Entry 7QCN (electron microscopy, 3.40 A resolution); this record covers chains A and B.

# Chain A (and B)
Molecule: Mucin-2
Organism: Homo sapiens
Notes: chain B of this document is another copy of the same molecule, construct and numbering; everything in this record applies to it too
UniProtKB: Q02817 (MUC2_HUMAN); residues 4360-4802 here correspond to UniProt positions 4409-4851 (UniProt number = residue number + 49)
Amino-acid sequence (407 residues; numbered 4360 to 4802; 36 numbers in that range are skipped by the numbering (no residue carries them; nothing is unmodelled there); the number before each row is that of its first residue):
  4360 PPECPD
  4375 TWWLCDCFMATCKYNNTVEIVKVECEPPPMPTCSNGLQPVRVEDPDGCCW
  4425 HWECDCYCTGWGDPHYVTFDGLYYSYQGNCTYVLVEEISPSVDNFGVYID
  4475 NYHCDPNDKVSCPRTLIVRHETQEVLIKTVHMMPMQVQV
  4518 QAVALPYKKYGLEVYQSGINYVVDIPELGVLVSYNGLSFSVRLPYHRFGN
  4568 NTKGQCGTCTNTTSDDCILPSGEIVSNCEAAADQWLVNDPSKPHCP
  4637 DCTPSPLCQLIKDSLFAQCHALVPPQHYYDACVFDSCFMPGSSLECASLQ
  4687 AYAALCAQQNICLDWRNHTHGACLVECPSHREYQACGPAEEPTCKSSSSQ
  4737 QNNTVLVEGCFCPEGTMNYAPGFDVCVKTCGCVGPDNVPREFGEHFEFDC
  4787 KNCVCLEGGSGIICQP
Disulfide bonds: C4363-C4386, C4381-C4422, C4399-C4423, C4407-C4428, C4430-C4576, C4432-C4573, C4454-C4612, C4478-C4486, C4584-C4595, C4638-C4673, C4644-C4668, C4655-C4692, C4682-C4709, C4698-C4722, C4713-C4746, C4730-C4766, C4748-C4762, C4768-C4791, C4789-C4800
Glycans and other covalent adducts: N-acetylglucosamine (NAG) linked to N4578, N4703, N4738
Bound ions: Ca2+: D4444, T4575, T4577, T4579, D4582, D4583

# Chain A / chain B interface
Cross-chain cystine bridges: C4379(A)-C4379(B)
Contacting residue pairs (45):
  L4378(A) - L4378(B)  hydrophobic
  L4378(A) - I4394(B)  hydrophobic
  C4379(A) - C4379(B)  disulfide
  N4389(A) - I4394(B)
  N4390(A) - V4392(B)
  N4390(A) - E4393(B)
  N4390(A) - I4394(B)  hydrogen bond (backbone-backbone)
  T4391(A) - V4392(B)
  T4391(A) - E4393(B)
  V4392(A) - N4390(B)
  V4392(A) - T4391(B)
  V4392(A) - V4392(B)  hydrogen bond (backbone-backbone)
  E4393(A) - N4390(B)
  E4393(A) - T4391(B)
  I4394(A) - N4389(B)
  I4394(A) - N4390(B)  hydrogen bond (backbone-backbone)
  Q4512(A) - E4793(B)
  V4520(A) - L4792(B)
  V4520(A) - E4793(B)
  A4521(A) - L4792(B)
  A4521(A) - E4793(B)  hydrogen bond (backbone-backbone)
  A4521(A) - G4794(B)
  A4521(A) - G4795(B)
  P4523(A) - G4795(B)  hydrogen bond (backbone-backbone)
  G4758(A) - S4796(B)
  F4759(A) - S4796(B)
  D4772(A) - D4785(B)
  D4772(A) - K4787(B)
  F4784(A) - F4784(B)  hydrophobic
  F4784(A) - D4785(B)
  D4785(A) - D4772(B)
  D4785(A) - F4784(B)
  K4787(A) - D4772(B)
  L4792(A) - V4520(B)
  L4792(A) - A4521(B)
  E4793(A) - Q4512(B)
  E4793(A) - V4520(B)
  E4793(A) - A4521(B)  hydrogen bond (backbone-backbone)
  E4793(A) - Y4524(B)
  G4794(A) - A4521(B)
  G4794(A) - P4523(B)
  G4795(A) - A4521(B)
  G4795(A) - P4523(B)  hydrogen bond (backbone-backbone)
  S4796(A) - G4758(B)
  S4796(A) - F4759(B)
Interface residues without a listed pair, chain A (28 interface residues in all): D4380, A4519, Y4524, P4771, C4800
Interface residues without a listed pair, chain B (28 interface residues in all): D4380, A4519, P4771, C4800

# Overview
Chain A and chain B each contribute 28 residues to their interface, with 1 disulfide bond and 7 hydrogen
bonds. Backbone hydrogen bonds pair N4390(A)-I4394(B), V4392(A)-V4392(B) and A4521(A)-E4793(B).
N-acetylglucosamine is covalently linked to N4578(A), N4703(A) and N4738(A).
Chain A and chain B are both Mucin-2 (Homo sapiens); the structure, Structure of the MUCIN-2 Cterminal
domains: vWCN to TIL domains with a C2 symmetry, was determined by electron microscopy, deposited together
with 7QCL and 7QCU.
